PDB entry 8E3A | electron microscopy, 7.40 A resolution (low resolution: residue-level contacts below are approximate; hydrogen-bond / salt-bridge calls are withheld) | chains A and C of the 4 polymer chains in the assembly

== Chain A ==
Molecule: VP1
Source organism: Human enterovirus 71
UniProtKB: G9I191 (G9I191_HE71); residues 1-297 here correspond to UniProt positions 566-862 (UniProt number = residue number + 565)
Chain sequence (297 residues; numbered 1 to 297; the number before each row is that of its first residue):
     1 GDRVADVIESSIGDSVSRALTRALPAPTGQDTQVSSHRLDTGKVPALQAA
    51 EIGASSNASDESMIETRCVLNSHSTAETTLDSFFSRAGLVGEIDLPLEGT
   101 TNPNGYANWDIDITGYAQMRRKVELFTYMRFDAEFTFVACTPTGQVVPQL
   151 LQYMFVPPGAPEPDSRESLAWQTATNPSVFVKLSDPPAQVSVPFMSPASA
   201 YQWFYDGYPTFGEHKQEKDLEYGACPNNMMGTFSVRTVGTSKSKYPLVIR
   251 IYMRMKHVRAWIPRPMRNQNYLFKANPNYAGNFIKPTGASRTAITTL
Construct notes: conflict Glu162 (Lys727 in G9I191)
From the paper describing this entry:
  - mutagenesis - N102H, M119L: unchanged stability in response to high temperatures

== Chain C ==
Molecule: VP3
Source organism: Human enterovirus 71
UniProtKB: G9I191 (G9I191_HE71); residues 550-791 here correspond to UniProt positions 324-565 (UniProt number = residue number - 226)
Chain sequence (242 residues; row label = number of the first residue in the row):
   550 GFPTELKPGTNQFLTTDDGVSAPILPNFHPTPCIHIPGEVRNLLELCQVE
   600 TILEVNNVPTNATSLMERLRFPVSAQAGKGELCAVFRADPGRSGPWQSTL
   650 LGQLCGYYTQWSGSLEVTFMFTGSFMATGKMLIAYTPPGGPLPKDRATAM
   700 LGTHVIWDFGLQSSVTLVIPWISNTHYRAHARDGVFDYYTTGLVSIWYQT
   750 NYVVPIGAPNTAYIIALAAAQKNFTMKLCKDASDILQTGTIQ

== Interface between chain A and chain C ==
Contacting residue pairs - 71 pairs, chain A then chain C:
  Val16(A) - His584(C)
  Asp60(A) - Val704(C)
  Asp60(A) - Ile705(C)
  Glu61(A) - His703(C)
  Glu61(A) - Val704(C)
  Met63(A) - Met699(C)
  Ile64(A) - Thr702(C)
  Ile64(A) - His703(C)
  Val69(A) - Trp720(C)
  His73(A) - Thr774(C)
  Thr75(A) - Thr774(C)
  Glu77(A) - Lys776(C)
  Thr78(A) - Asn591(C)
  Thr78(A) - Lys776(C)
  Thr79(A) - Arg590(C)
  Thr79(A) - Asn591(C)
  Thr79(A) - Lys776(C)
  Leu80(A) - Leu592(C)
  Leu80(A) - Tyr657(C)
  Leu80(A) - Lys776(C)
  Arg86(A) - Cys778(C)
  Ala87(A) - Asp780(C)
  Thr114(A) - Ile790(C)
  Gly115(A) - Ile790(C)
  Tyr116(A) - Thr789(C)
  Ala117(A) - Gln786(C)
  Gln118(A) - Ile784(C)
  Gln118(A) - Gln786(C)
  Gln118(A) - Thr789(C)
  Lys122(A) - Asp780(C)
  Arg130(A) - Thr580(C)
  Arg130(A) - Pro581(C)
  Asn176(A) - Ile573(C)
  Pro177(A) - Ile573(C)
  Ser191(A) - Ser570(C)
  Ser191(A) - Ala571(C)
  Ser199(A) - Thr580(C)
  Arg259(A) - Cys582(C)
  Ala260(A) - Glu588(C)
  Trp261(A) - Ile585(C)
  Trp261(A) - Pro586(C)
  Trp261(A) - Gly587(C)
  Trp261(A) - Glu588(C)
  Ile262(A) - Pro586(C)
  Ile262(A) - Gly587(C)
  Pro263(A) - Gly587(C)
  Met266(A) - Gln652(C)
  Met266(A) - Tyr656(C)
  Asn268(A) - Leu785(C)
  Gln269(A) - Leu785(C)
  Asn270(A) - Leu785(C)
  Asn270(A) - Gln786(C)
  Asn270(A) - Thr787(C)
  Ile284(A) - Leu614(C)
  Pro286(A) - Arg617(C)
  Thr287(A) - Gln646(C)
  Thr287(A) - Ser647(C)
  Gly288(A) - Gly643(C)
  Ala289(A) - Gly643(C)
  Ala289(A) - Pro644(C)
  Ser290(A) - Asn606(C)
  Ser290(A) - Val607(C)
  Arg291(A) - Val607(C)
  Arg291(A) - Pro644(C)
  Thr292(A) - Val607(C)
  Ile294(A) - Val604(C)
  Ile294(A) - Asn605(C)
  Ile294(A) - Val607(C)
  Ile294(A) - Val634(C)
  Thr295(A) - Val634(C)
  Leu297(A) - Arg636(C)
Other interface residues (no listed pair), chain A (58 interface residues in all): Ala49, Ile52, Glu65, Leu70, Phe84, Gly88, Arg121, Glu134, Phe155, Phe194, Tyr252, Lys274, Ala293
Other interface residues (no listed pair), chain C (57 interface residues in all): Thr564, Phe577, Pro579, Val589, Leu631, Phe635, Trp645, Gln711, Thr715, Pro719, Leu777, Ala781

== Summary ==
58 residues of chain A and 57 residues of chain C are in contact. From the paper: N102H and M119L of chain A
leave stability in response to high temperatures unchanged.
Chain A is VP1 and chain C is VP3, both from Human enterovirus 71; the structure, Purification of Enterovirus
A71, strain 4643, WT capsid, was determined by electron microscopy together with 8E2X, 8E2Y, 8E31, 8E38, 8E39,
8E3B and 8E3C from the same study.
